Entry 4UI5 (X-ray diffraction, 1.65 A resolution); this record covers chains B and D.

Chain B:
Molecule: Tankyrase-2
Organism: Homo sapiens
Notes: EC 2.4.2.30; fragment: c-terminal fragment, residues 946-1113
Reference sequence: Q9H2K2 (TNKS2_HUMAN); numbering as in UniProt (aligned over 946-1113)
Amino-acid sequence (191 residues; row label = number of the first residue in the row):
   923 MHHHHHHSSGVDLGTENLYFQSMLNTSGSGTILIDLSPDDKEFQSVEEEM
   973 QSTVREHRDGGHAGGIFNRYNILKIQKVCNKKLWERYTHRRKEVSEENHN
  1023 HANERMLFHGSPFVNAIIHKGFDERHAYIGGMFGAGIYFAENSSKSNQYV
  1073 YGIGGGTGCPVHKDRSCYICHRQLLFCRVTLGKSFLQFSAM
Unresolved in the structure: 923-951
Sequence notes: expression tag (923-945)
Ligand contacts:
  - TA-41 (BJ4; 8-methoxy-2-(4-methylphenyl)-3,4-dihydroquinazolin-4-one): F1030, H1031, G1032, S1033, P1034, F1035, H1048, A1049, Y1050, Y1060, F1061, A1062, K1067, S1068, Y1071, I1075
  - Zn2+ (ZN): C1081, V1083, H1084, C1089, C1092
What the authors report for this chain:
  - binding site for TA-41: G1032, P1034, F1035, Y1050, S1068, I1075

Chain D:
Molecule: Tankyrase-2
Organism: Homo sapiens
Notes: EC 2.4.2.30; fragment: c-terminal fragment, residues 1115-1162
Reference sequence: Q9H2K2 (TNKS2_HUMAN); residues 1115-1162 here = UniProt positions 1115-1162
Amino-acid sequence (48 residues; numbered 1115 to 1162; the number before each row is that of its first residue):
  1115 MAHSPPGHHSVTGRPSVNGLALAEYVIYRGEQAYPEYLITYQIMRPEG
Unresolved in the structure: 1162

Chain B / chain D interface:
Pairs across the interface (157):
  E964(B) - Y1151(D)  hydrogen bond
  V968(B) - Y1151(D)
  V968(B) - I1153(D)  hydrophobic
  M972(B) - I1153(D)  hydrophobic
  R977(B) - N1132(D)
  R977(B) - L1134(D)
  R977(B) - A1135(D)
  G986(B) - I1157(D)
  I988(B) - M1158(D)
  I988(B) - P1160(D)
  F989(B) - I1157(D)  hydrophobic
  F989(B) - M1158(D)
  N990(B) - P1160(D)
  R991(B) - M1158(D)  hydrogen bond (backbone-backbone)
  R991(B) - E1161(D)  salt bridge
  Y992(B) - Y1155(D)  hydrophobic
  Y992(B) - Q1156(D)
  Y992(B) - M1158(D)
  N993(B) - Y1155(D)
  N993(B) - Q1156(D)  hydrogen bond (backbone-backbone)
  N993(B) - M1158(D)
  I994(B) - T1154(D)
  L995(B) - T1154(D)  hydrogen bond (backbone-backbone)
  K996(B) - L1152(D)
  K996(B) - I1153(D)
  K996(B) - T1154(D)  hydrogen bond (backbone-backbone)
  I997(B) - L1152(D)
  Q998(B) - E1150(D)
  Q998(B) - Y1151(D)
  Q998(B) - L1152(D)  hydrogen bond (backbone-backbone)
  K999(B) - E1150(D)  salt bridge
  K999(B) - Y1151(D)
  V1000(B) - Y1148(D)  hydrogen bond (backbone-side chain)
  V1000(B) - P1149(D)
  V1000(B) - E1150(D)  hydrogen bond (backbone-backbone)
  C1001(B) - Y1148(D)
  N1002(B) - Y1148(D)  hydrogen bond (backbone-side chain)
  L1005(B) - Y1148(D)
  W1006(B) - Y1148(D)
  R1008(B) - G1144(D)
  R1008(B) - E1145(D)
  Y1009(B) - E1145(D)
  Y1009(B) - Q1146(D)
  Y1009(B) - A1147(D)
  Y1009(B) - Y1148(D)  hydrophobic
  R1012(B) - R1143(D)
  R1012(B) - E1145(D)
  R1012(B) - Q1146(D)  hydrogen bond
  V1016(B) - H1123(D)
  V1016(B) - Q1146(D)
  E1019(B) - H1123(D)  salt bridge
  R1027(B) - Y1139(D)  hydrogen bond
  M1028(B) - Y1151(D)  hydrophobic
  L1029(B) - Y1139(D)  hydrophobic
  V1036(B) - L1152(D)  hydrophobic
  F1044(B) - G1144(D)
  F1044(B) - A1147(D)  hydrophobic
  E1046(B) - M1115(D)
  A1049(B) - M1115(D)  hydrophobic
  F1055(B) - G1127(D)
  F1055(B) - V1140(D)  hydrophobic
  F1055(B) - Y1142(D)  hydrogen bond (backbone-side chain)
  A1057(B) - M1115(D)
  A1057(B) - A1116(D)  hydrogen bond (backbone-backbone)
  A1057(B) - Y1142(D)
  G1058(B) - V1140(D)
  G1058(B) - I1141(D)
  G1058(B) - Y1142(D)
  I1059(B) - Y1139(D)
  I1059(B) - V1140(D)
  I1059(B) - I1141(D)  hydrogen bond (backbone-backbone)
  I1059(B) - G1144(D)
  Y1060(B) - Y1139(D)
  Y1060(B) - V1140(D)  hydrophobic
  F1061(B) - E1138(D)
  F1061(B) - Y1139(D)  hydrogen bond (backbone-backbone)
  F1061(B) - I1141(D)  hydrophobic
  F1061(B) - A1147(D)  hydrophobic
  A1062(B) - A1137(D)
  E1063(B) - L1136(D)
  E1063(B) - A1137(D)  hydrogen bond (side chain-backbone)
  E1063(B) - Y1139(D)  hydrogen bond
  N1064(B) - A1135(D)
  N1064(B) - L1136(D)  hydrogen bond (side chain-backbone)
  K1067(B) - E1138(D)
  N1069(B) - Y1155(D)  hydrogen bond
  N1069(B) - I1157(D)
  V1072(B) - Y1155(D)
  S1088(B) - I1157(D)
  C1089(B) - I1157(D)
  Y1090(B) - Q1156(D)
  Y1090(B) - I1157(D)
  Y1090(B) - M1158(D)
  Y1090(B) - R1159(D)
  I1091(B) - Q1156(D)  hydrogen bond (backbone-side chain)
  C1092(B) - Q1156(D)
  H1093(B) - Y1155(D)
  H1093(B) - Q1156(D)
  R1094(B) - I1153(D)
  R1094(B) - T1154(D)
  R1094(B) - Y1155(D)  hydrogen bond (backbone-backbone)
  R1094(B) - I1157(D)
  Q1095(B) - L1152(D)
  Q1095(B) - I1153(D)
  Q1095(B) - T1154(D)  hydrogen bond
  Q1095(B) - Y1155(D)
  L1096(B) - Y1151(D)
  L1096(B) - L1152(D)
  L1096(B) - I1153(D)  hydrogen bond (backbone-backbone)
  L1096(B) - Y1155(D)
  L1097(B) - P1149(D)  hydrophobic
  L1097(B) - Y1151(D)
  L1097(B) - L1152(D)  hydrophobic
  F1098(B) - E1150(D)  hydrogen bond (backbone-backbone)
  F1098(B) - Y1151(D)  hydrogen bond (backbone-backbone)
  F1098(B) - I1153(D)  hydrophobic
  C1099(B) - Y1148(D)
  C1099(B) - P1149(D)  hydrophobic
  R1100(B) - Q1146(D)
  R1100(B) - A1147(D)
  R1100(B) - Y1148(D)  hydrogen bond (backbone-backbone)
  R1100(B) - E1150(D)  salt bridge
  V1101(B) - Q1146(D)
  T1102(B) - I1141(D)
  T1102(B) - Q1146(D)  hydrogen bond (backbone-backbone)
  L1103(B) - H1123(D)
  L1103(B) - S1124(D)  hydrogen bond (backbone-side chain)
  L1103(B) - Y1139(D)  hydrophobic
  G1104(B) - H1123(D)
  K1105(B) - G1121(D)
  K1105(B) - H1122(D)
  K1105(B) - H1123(D)  hydrogen bond (backbone-backbone)
  K1105(B) - S1124(D)
  S1106(B) - H1122(D)
  S1106(B) - S1124(D)  hydrogen bond
  S1106(B) - V1125(D)
  S1106(B) - T1126(D)  hydrogen bond
  F1107(B) - P1119(D)  hydrophobic
  F1107(B) - H1122(D)
  F1107(B) - S1124(D)  hydrogen bond (backbone-backbone)
  F1107(B) - V1125(D)
  F1107(B) - T1126(D)  hydrogen bond (backbone-backbone)
  L1108(B) - T1126(D)
  L1108(B) - R1128(D)
  Q1109(B) - T1126(D)  hydrogen bond (backbone-backbone)
  Q1109(B) - G1127(D)
  Q1109(B) - R1128(D)  hydrogen bond (backbone-backbone)
  F1110(B) - R1128(D)
  S1111(B) - R1128(D)  hydrogen bond (backbone-backbone)
  S1111(B) - P1129(D)
  S1111(B) - S1130(D)  hydrogen bond (backbone-backbone)
  A1112(B) - S1130(D)
  A1112(B) - V1131(D)
  M1113(B) - P1129(D)
  M1113(B) - S1130(D)
  M1113(B) - V1131(D)  hydrogen bond (backbone-backbone)
  M1113(B) - N1132(D)  hydrogen bond (backbone-backbone)
Also at the interface, not in a pair above, chain B (83 interface residues in all): L955, L958, T975, R980, G987, N1020, F1030, I1039, I1040, D1045, G1056

Overview:
83 residues of chain B and 43 residues of chain D are in contact, with 39 hydrogen bonds and 4 salt bridges.
Polar contacts include R991(B)-E1161(D), K999(B)-E1150(D) and E1019(B)-H1123(D). Ligands of chain B: Zn2+ and
TA-41. From the paper: a binding site for TA-41 at G1032(B), P1034(B) and F1035(B) among others.
Here chain B is Tankyrase-2 and chain D is Tankyrase-2, both from Homo sapiens. Entry 4UI5 (Crystal structure
of human tankyrase 2 in complex with TA-41) was determined by X-ray diffraction together with 4UI3, 4UI4,
4UI6, 4UI7 and 4UI8 from the same study.
